8RNB - chains F and C of the 5 polymer chains in the assembly; structure by electron microscopy, 3.31 A resolution.

Chain F (and C):
Name: Polymerase basic protein 2
Source organism: Influenza B virus (B/Memphis/13/2003)
Notes: chain C of this document is another copy of the same molecule, construct and numbering; everything in this record applies to it too
Reference sequence: Q5V8X3 (Q5V8X3_9INFB); residues 1-770 here = UniProt positions 1-770
Chain sequence (799 residues; each row starts with the number of its first residue):
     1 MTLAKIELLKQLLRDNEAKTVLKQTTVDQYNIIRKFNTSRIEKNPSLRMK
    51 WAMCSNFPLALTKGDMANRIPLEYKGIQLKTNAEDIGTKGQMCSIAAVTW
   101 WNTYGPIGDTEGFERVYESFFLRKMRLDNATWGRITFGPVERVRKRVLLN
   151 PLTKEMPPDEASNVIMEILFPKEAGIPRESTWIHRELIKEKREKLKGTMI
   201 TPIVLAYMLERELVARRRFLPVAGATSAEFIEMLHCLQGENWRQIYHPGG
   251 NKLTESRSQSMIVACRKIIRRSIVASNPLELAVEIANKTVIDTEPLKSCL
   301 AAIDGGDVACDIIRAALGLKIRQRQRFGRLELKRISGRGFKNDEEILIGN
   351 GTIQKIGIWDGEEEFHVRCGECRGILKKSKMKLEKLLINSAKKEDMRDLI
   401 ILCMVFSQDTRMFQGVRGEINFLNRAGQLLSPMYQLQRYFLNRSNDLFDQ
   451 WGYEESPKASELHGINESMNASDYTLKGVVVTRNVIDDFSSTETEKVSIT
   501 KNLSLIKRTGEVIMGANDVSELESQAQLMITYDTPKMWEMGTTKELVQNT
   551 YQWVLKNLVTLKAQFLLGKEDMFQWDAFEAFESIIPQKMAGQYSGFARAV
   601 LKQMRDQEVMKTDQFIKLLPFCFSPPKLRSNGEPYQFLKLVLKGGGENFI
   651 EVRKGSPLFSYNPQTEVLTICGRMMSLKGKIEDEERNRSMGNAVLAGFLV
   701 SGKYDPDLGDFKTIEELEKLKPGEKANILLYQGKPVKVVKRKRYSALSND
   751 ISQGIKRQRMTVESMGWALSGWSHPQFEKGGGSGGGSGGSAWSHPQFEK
Unresolved in the structure: 141-226, 489-492, 744-799 (chain C: 1-540, 679-799)
Sequence notes: expression tag (771-799)

How chain F and chain C interact:
Contacting residue pairs (6; chain F residue first):
  Asp-707(F) / Lys-643(C)  salt bridge
  Asp-707(F) / Gly-644(C)  hydrogen bond (backbone-backbone)
  Asp-707(F) / Gly-645(C)
  Leu-708(F) / Gly-645(C)
  Gly-709(F) / Gly-644(C)
  Gly-709(F) / Gly-645(C)
Other interface residues (no listed pair), chain F (5 interface residues in all): Pro-706, Asp-710
Other interface residues (no listed pair), chain C (4 interface residues in all): Leu-642

Summary:
The interface between chain F and chain C involves 5 residues on one side and 4 on the other; the contacts
include 1 hydrogen bond and 1 salt bridge. Polar pairs include Asp-707(F)/Lys-643(C) and
Asp-707(F)/Gly-644(C).
Chain F and chain C are both Polymerase basic protein 2 (Influenza B virus (B/Memphis/13/2003)); the
structure, Influenza B polymerase, encapsidase plus 627(R) / human ANP32A (from "Influenza B polymerase
apo-trimer" | Local ..., was determined by electron microscopy, deposited together with 8RN1, 8RN2, 8RN3,
8RN4, 8RN5, 8RN6 and 5 further entries.
